Entry 8T0M (electron microscopy, 2.40 A resolution); this record covers chains T and U of the 28 polymer chains in the assembly.

Chain T:
Name: Proteasome subunit alpha type-6
Organism: Saccharomyces cerevisiae S288C
Notes: EC 3.4.25.1
UniProtKB: P40302 (PSA6_YEAST); residues 1-234 here = UniProt positions 1-234
Amino-acid sequence (234 residues; each row starts with the number of its first residue):
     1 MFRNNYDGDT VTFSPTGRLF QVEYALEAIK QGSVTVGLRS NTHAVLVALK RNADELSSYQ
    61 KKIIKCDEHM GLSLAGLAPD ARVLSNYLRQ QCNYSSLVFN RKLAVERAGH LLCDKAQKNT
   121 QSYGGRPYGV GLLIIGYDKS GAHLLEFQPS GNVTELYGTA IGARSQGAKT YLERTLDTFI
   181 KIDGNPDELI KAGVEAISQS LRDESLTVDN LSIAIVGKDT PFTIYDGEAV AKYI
Disordered / not traced: 1-4
UniProt features mapped onto this chain:
  - modified residue: Ser14 (Phosphoserine)
  - cross-link: Lys191 (Glycyl lysine isopeptide (Lys-Gly) (interchain with G-Cter in ubiquitin))

Chain U:
Name: Proteasome subunit alpha type-7
Organism: Saccharomyces cerevisiae S288C
Notes: EC 3.4.25.1
UniProtKB: P21242 (PSA7_YEAST); residues 1-288 here = UniProt positions 1-288
Amino-acid sequence (288 residues; each row starts with the number of its first residue):
     1 MTSIGTGYDL SNSVFSPDGR NFQVEYAVKA VENGTTSIGI KCNDGVVFAV EKLITSKLLV
    61 PQKNVKIQVV DRHIGCVYSG LIPDGRHLVN RGREEAASFK KLYKTPIPIP AFADRLGQYV
   121 QAHTLYNSVR PFGVSTIFGG VDKNGAHLYM LEPSGSYWGY KGAATGKGRQ SAKAELEKLV
   181 DHHPEGLSAR EAVKQAAKII YLAHEDNKEK DFELEISWCS LSETNGLHKF VKGDLLQEAI
   241 DFAQKEINGD DDEDEDDSDN VMSSDDENAP VATNANATTD QEGDIHLE
Disordered / not traced: 1-6, 249-288
UniProt features mapped onto this chain:
  - modified residue: Thr2 (N-acetylthreonine)

How chain T and chain U interact:
Contacting residue pairs (71; chain T residue first):
  Asn5(T) with Leu10(U)
  Tyr6(T) with Asp9(U), hydrogen bond; Leu10(U), hydrophobic
  Thr10(T) with Arg130(U)
  Val11(T) with Asn127(U); Ser128(U); Val129(U); Arg130(U)
  Thr12(T) with Leu10(U); Gln23(U)
  Phe13(T) with Gln23(U), hydrogen bond (backbone-side chain); Tyr26(U), hydrophobic; Ala27(U), hydrophobic; Ala30(U), hydrophobic; Leu81(U), hydrophobic; Arg130(U); Pro131(U); Gly133(U)
  Ser14(T) with Tyr26(U)
  Pro15(T) with Tyr26(U), hydrophobic; Lys29(U)
  Thr16(T) with Lys29(U)
  Gly17(T) with Tyr26(U); Lys29(U); Ala30(U)
  Leu19(T) with Leu81(U), hydrophobic; Arg130(U)
  Arg39(T) with Val60(U)
  Glu106(T) with Lys63(U), salt bridge
  His110(T) with Arg86(U)
  Cys113(T) with Arg86(U)
  Asp114(T) with Arg86(U), salt bridge; Asn90(U), hydrogen bond
  Gln117(T) with Pro83(U); Asp84(U), hydrogen bond; His87(U), hydrogen bond
  Lys118(T) with His87(U)
  Thr120(T) with Arg130(U), hydrogen bond (backbone-side chain)
  Gln121(T) with His87(U); His123(U); Val129(U); Arg130(U), hydrogen bond (backbone-backbone); Pro131(U); Phe132(U)
  Ser122(T) with Ser128(U)
  Tyr123(T) with Ser128(U), hydrogen bond (backbone-backbone)
  His143(T) with Lys63(U)
  Ser150(T) with Pro83(U)
  Gly151(T) with Pro83(U)
  Asn152(T) with Pro83(U)
  Thr154(T) with Leu59(U); Asn64(U)
  Glu155(T) with Leu59(U); Val60(U), hydrogen bond (backbone-backbone); Lys63(U), salt bridge; Asn64(U), hydrogen bond (backbone-side chain)
  Leu156(T) with Leu58(U); Leu59(U), hydrophobic; Val60(U)
  Tyr157(T) with Leu58(U), hydrogen bond (backbone-backbone); Leu59(U); Val60(U); Pro61(U)
  Gly158(T) with Leu58(U)
  Lys169(T) with Leu58(U)
  Leu172(T) with Leu58(U)
  Glu173(T) with Ser56(U), hydrogen bond; Lys57(U), hydrogen bond (backbone-side chain); Leu58(U)
  Leu176(T) with Lys57(U); Leu58(U), hydrophobic
Also at the interface, not in a pair above, chain T (38 interface residues in all): Val153, Asp177, Phe179
Also at the interface, not in a pair above, chain U (30 interface residues in all): Ile82

In short:
Chain T and chain U form an interface of 38 and 30 residues respectively, with 13 hydrogen bonds and 3 salt
bridges. Polar pairs include Glu106(T)-Lys63(U), Asp114(T)-Arg86(U) and Glu155(T)-Lys63(U).
Here chain T is Proteasome subunit alpha type-6 and chain U is Proteasome subunit alpha type-7, both from
Saccharomyces cerevisiae S288C. Entry 8T0M (Proteasome 20S core particle from Pre1-1 Pre4-1 Double mutant) was
determined by electron microscopy (same publication as 8T08).
